4I4T - chains A and E of the 6 polymer chains in the assembly; structure by X-ray diffraction, 1.80 A resolution.

# Chain A
Protein: Tubulin alpha-1B chain
Source organism: Bos taurus
Reference sequence: P81947 (TBA1B_BOVIN); residues 1-450 here = UniProt positions 1-450
Sequence (450 residues; numbered 1 to 450; the number before each row is that of its first residue):
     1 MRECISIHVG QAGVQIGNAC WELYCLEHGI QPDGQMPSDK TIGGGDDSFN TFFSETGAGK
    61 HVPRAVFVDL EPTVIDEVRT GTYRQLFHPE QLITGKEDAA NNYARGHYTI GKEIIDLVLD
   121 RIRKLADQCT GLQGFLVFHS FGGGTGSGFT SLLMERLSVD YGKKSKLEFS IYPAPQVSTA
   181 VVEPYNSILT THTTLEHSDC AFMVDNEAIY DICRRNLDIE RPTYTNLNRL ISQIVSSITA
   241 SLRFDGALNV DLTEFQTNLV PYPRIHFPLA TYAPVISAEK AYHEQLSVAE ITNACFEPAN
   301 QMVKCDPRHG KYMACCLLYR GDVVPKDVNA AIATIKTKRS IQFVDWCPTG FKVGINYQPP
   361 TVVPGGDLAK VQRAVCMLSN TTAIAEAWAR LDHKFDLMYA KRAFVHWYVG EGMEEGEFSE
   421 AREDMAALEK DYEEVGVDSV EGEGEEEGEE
Disordered / not traced: 445-447
Ion coordination: Ca2+: Asp39, Thr41, Gly44, Glu55
Residues lining bound ligands: GTP (guanosine-5'-triphosphate): Val9, Gly10, Gln11, Ala12, Gln15, Ile16, Asp69, Asp98, Ala99, Ala100, Asn101, Ser140, Gly142, Gly143, Gly144, Thr145, Gly146, Ile171, Pro173, Val177, Ser178, Thr179, Glu183, Asn206, Ile209, Tyr224, Leu227, Asn228, Ile231

# Chain E
Protein: Stathmin-4
Source organism: Rattus norvegicus
Reference sequence: P63043 (STMN4_RAT); residues 3-145 here correspond to UniProt positions 47-189 (UniProt number = residue number + 44)
Sequence (143 residues; row label = number of the first residue in the row):
     3 MADMEVIELN KCTSGQSFEV ILKPPSFDGV PEFNASLPRR RDPSLEEIQK KLEAAEERRK
    63 YQEAELLKHL AEKREHEREV IQKAIEENNN FIKMAKEKLA QKMESNKENR EAHLAAMLER
   123 LQEKDKHAEE VRKNKELKEE ASR
Disordered / not traced: 3-5, 29-43, 144-145
Differences from the reference sequence: cloning artifact (3-4)
Swiss-Prot annotation at these positions:
  - modified residue: Ser46 (Phosphoserine)

# Interface between chain A and chain E
Residue-residue contacts (60):
  His107(A) - Leu54(E)
  Tyr108(A) - Leu54(E)  hydrophobic
  Tyr108(A) - Ala57(E)  hydrophobic
  Thr109(A) - Arg61(E)  hydrogen bond
  Lys112(A) - Glu58(E)  salt bridge
  Glu155(A) - Pro45(E)
  Glu155(A) - Ile50(E)
  Arg156(A) - Leu47(E)
  Arg156(A) - Ile50(E)
  Ser158(A) - Asp44(E)
  Val159(A) - Pro45(E)
  Val159(A) - Ile50(E)  hydrophobic
  His197(A) - Asp44(E)  salt bridge
  His197(A) - Pro45(E)
  Asp245(A) - Cys14(E)
  Asp245(A) - Ser16(E)  hydrogen bond (backbone-side chain)
  Ala247(A) - Asn12(E)
  Ala247(A) - Ser19(E)
  Leu248(A) - Ser19(E)
  Pro325(A) - Gln18(E)
  Pro325(A) - Phe20(E)  hydrophobic
  Asn329(A) - Met6(E)
  Asn329(A) - Val8(E)
  Asn329(A) - Phe20(E)
  Asn329(A) - Val22(E)
  Ile332(A) - Val22(E)  hydrophobic
  Lys336(A) - Leu24(E)
  Asp345(A) - Pro27(E)
  Asp345(A) - Ser28(E)  hydrogen bond (backbone-backbone)
  Cys347(A) - Pro27(E)
  Pro348(A) - Lys25(E)
  Pro348(A) - Pro27(E)
  Thr349(A) - Ile23(E)
  Thr349(A) - Leu24(E)  hydrogen bond (backbone-backbone)
  Thr349(A) - Lys25(E)  hydrogen bond (backbone-backbone)
  Gly350(A) - Val22(E)
  Phe351(A) - Glu21(E)
  Phe351(A) - Val22(E)  hydrogen bond (backbone-backbone)
  Lys352(A) - Phe20(E)
  Lys352(A) - Glu21(E)  salt bridge
  Val353(A) - Ser19(E)
  Val353(A) - Phe20(E)  hydrogen bond (backbone-backbone)
  Gly354(A) - Gln18(E)
  Gly354(A) - Ser19(E)
  Ile355(A) - Gly17(E)
  Ile355(A) - Gln18(E)  hydrogen bond (backbone-backbone)
  Asn356(A) - Ser16(E)
  Tyr357(A) - Cys14(E)
  Tyr357(A) - Thr15(E)
  Tyr357(A) - Ser16(E)  hydrogen bond (backbone-backbone)
  Tyr357(A) - Gly17(E)
  Tyr357(A) - Gln18(E)  hydrogen bond
  Val409(A) - Gln64(E)  hydrogen bond (backbone-side chain)
  Gly410(A) - Arg61(E)
  Gly410(A) - Gln64(E)
  Glu411(A) - Arg61(E)  hydrogen bond (backbone-side chain)
  Gly412(A) - Ala57(E)
  Gly412(A) - Arg60(E)  hydrogen bond (backbone-side chain)
  Gly412(A) - Arg61(E)
  Glu414(A) - Arg60(E)  salt bridge
Other interface residues (no listed pair), chain A (39 interface residues in all): Leu152, Glu196, Gly246, Val328, Ala333, Trp346
Other interface residues (no listed pair), chain E (33 interface residues in all): Leu11, Pro26, Ser46, Gln51, Lys53, Glu55

# In short
The interface between chain A and chain E involves 39 residues on one side and 33 on the other, with 13
hydrogen bonds and 4 salt bridges. Polar contacts include Lys112(A)-Glu58(E), His197(A)-Asp44(E) and
Lys352(A)-Glu21(E). Ligands of chain A: GTP.
Here chain A is Tubulin alpha-1B chain (Bos taurus) and chain E is Stathmin-4 (Rattus norvegicus). Entry 4I4T
(Crystal structure of tubulin-RB3-TTL-Zampanolide complex) was determined by X-ray diffraction (same
publication as 4I50 and 4I55).
